8XOU - chains G0 and C1 of the 42 polymer chains in the assembly; structure by electron microscopy, 5.58 A resolution (low resolution: residue-level contacts below are approximate; hydrogen-bond / salt-bridge calls are withheld).

== Chain G0 (and C1) ==
Name: Major capsid protein
Source organism: Escherichia phage Lambda
Notes: chain C1 of this document is another copy of the same molecule, construct and numbering; everything in this record applies to it too
UniProtKB: P03713 (CAPSD_LAMBD); residue numbers follow UniProt; this construct covers 1-341
Chain sequence (341 residues; numbered 1 to 341; the number before each row is that of its first residue):
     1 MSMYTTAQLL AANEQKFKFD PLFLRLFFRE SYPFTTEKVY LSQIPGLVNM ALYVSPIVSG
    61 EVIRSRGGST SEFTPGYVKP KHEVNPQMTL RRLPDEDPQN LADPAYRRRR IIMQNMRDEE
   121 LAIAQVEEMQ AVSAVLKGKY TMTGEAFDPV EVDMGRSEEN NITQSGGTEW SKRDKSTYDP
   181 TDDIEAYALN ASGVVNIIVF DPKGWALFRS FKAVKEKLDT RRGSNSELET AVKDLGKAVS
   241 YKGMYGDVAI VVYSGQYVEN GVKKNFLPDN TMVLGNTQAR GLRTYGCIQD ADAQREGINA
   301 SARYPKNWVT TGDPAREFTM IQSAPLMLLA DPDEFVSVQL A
Not modelled in the structure: 1-6

== Chain G0 / chain C1 interface ==
Residue-residue contacts - 7 pairs, chain G0 then chain C1:
  Gly312(G0) with Lys306(C1); Trp308(C1)
  Ala315(G0) with Ala291(C1)
  Arg316(G0) with Gln289(C1); Asp290(C1); Ala291(C1); Gln294(C1)
Also at the interface, not in a pair above, chain G0 (6 interface residues in all): Asn85, Thr311, Asp313
Also at the interface, not in a pair above, chain C1 (9 interface residues in all): Lys79, Val309, Thr310

== Overview ==
6 residues of chain G0 face 9 of chain C1 across their interface.
Both chains are Major capsid protein (Escherichia phage Lambda). Entry 8XOU (Prohead portal vertex of
bacteriophage lambda) was determined by electron microscopy (same publication as 8XOT, 8XOW, 8XPM and 8XQB).
